PDB entry 3S2H | X-ray diffraction, 3.30 A resolution | chains A and E of the 12 polymer chains in the assembly

== Chain A ==
Molecule: DNA-directed RNA polymerase II subunit RPB1
From: Saccharomyces cerevisiae
Notes: EC 2.7.7.6
Reference sequence: P04050 (RPB1_YEAST); residues 1-1733 here = UniProt positions 1-1733
Sequence (1733 residues; row label = number of the first residue in the row):
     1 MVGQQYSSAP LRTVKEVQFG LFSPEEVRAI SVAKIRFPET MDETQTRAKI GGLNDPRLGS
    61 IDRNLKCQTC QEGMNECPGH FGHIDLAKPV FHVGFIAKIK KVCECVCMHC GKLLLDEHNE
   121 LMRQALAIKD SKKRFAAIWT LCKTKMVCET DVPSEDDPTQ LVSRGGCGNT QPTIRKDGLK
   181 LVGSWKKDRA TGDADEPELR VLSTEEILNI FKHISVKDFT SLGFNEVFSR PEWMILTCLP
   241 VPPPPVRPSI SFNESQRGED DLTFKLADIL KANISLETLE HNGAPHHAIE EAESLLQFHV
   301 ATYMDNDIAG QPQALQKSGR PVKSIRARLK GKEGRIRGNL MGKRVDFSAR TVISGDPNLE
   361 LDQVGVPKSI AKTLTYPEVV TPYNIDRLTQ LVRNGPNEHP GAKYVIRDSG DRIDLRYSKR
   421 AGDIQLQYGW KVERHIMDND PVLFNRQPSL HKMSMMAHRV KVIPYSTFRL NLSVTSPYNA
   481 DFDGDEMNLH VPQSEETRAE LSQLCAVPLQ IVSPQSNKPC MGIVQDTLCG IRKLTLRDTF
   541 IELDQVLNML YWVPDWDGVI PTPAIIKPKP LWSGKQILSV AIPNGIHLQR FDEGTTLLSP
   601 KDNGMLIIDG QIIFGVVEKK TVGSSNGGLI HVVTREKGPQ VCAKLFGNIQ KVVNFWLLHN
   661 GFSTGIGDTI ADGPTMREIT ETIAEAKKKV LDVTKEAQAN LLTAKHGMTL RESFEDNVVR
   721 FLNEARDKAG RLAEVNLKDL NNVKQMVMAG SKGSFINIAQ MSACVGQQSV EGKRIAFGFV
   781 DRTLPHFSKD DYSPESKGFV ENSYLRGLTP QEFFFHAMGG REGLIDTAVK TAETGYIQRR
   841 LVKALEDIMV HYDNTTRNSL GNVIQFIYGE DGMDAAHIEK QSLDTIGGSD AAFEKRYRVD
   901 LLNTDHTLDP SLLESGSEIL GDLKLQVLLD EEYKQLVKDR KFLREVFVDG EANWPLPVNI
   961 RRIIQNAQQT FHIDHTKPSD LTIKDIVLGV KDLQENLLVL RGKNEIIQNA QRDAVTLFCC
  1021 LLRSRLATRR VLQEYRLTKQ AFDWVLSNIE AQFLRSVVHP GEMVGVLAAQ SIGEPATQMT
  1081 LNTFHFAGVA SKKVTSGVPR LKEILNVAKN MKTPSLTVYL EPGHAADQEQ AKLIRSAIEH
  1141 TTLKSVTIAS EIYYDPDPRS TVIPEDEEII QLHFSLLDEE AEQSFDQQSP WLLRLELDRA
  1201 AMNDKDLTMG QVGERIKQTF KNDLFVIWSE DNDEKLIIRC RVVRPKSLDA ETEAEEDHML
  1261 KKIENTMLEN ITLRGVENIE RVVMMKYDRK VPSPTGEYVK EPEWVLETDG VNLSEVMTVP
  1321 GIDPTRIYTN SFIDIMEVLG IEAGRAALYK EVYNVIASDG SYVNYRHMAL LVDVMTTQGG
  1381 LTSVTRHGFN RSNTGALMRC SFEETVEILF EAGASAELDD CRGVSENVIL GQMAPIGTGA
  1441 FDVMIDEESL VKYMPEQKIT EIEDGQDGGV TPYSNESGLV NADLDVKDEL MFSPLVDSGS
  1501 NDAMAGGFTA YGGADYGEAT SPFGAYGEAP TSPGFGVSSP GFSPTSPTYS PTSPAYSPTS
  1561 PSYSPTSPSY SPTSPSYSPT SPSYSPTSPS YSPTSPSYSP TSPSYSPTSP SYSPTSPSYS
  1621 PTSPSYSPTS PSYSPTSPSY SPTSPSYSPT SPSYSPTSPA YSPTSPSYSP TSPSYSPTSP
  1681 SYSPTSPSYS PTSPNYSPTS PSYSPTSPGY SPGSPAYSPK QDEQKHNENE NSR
Disordered / not traced: 1-2, 155-160, 187-198, 1177-1186, 1244-1253, 1446-1733
UniProt features mapped onto this chain:
  - region: Pro-248 to Asp-260 (Lid loop), Asn-306 to Lys-323 (Rudder loop), Pro-810 to Glu-822 (Bridging helix)
  - binding site (Zn(2+)): Cys-67, Cys-70, Cys-77, His-80, Cys-107, Cys-110, Cys-148, Cys-167
  - binding site (Mg(2+)): Asp-481, Asp-483, Asp-485
  - modified residue: Thr-1471 (Phosphothreonine)
  - cross-link (Glycyl lysine isopeptide (Lys-Gly)): Lys-695 (interchain with G-Cter in ubiquitin), Lys-1246 (interchain with G-Cter in ubiquitin), Lys-1350 (interchain with G-Cter in ubiquitin)
Ion coordination: Zn2+ site 1: Cys-67, Cys-70, Cys-77, His-80; Zn2+ site 2: Cys-107, Cys-110, Cys-148, Cys-167; Mg2+: Asp-481, Asp-483, Asp-485 (shared with 1 residue of chain R)

== Chain E ==
Molecule: DNA-directed RNA polymerases I, II, and III subunit RPABC1
From: Saccharomyces cerevisiae
Reference sequence: P20434 (RPAB1_YEAST); residues 1-215 here = UniProt positions 1-215
Sequence (215 residues; each row starts with the number of its first residue):
     1 MDQENERNIS RLWRAFRTVK EMVKDRGYFI TQEEVELPLE DFKAKYCDSM GRPQRKMMSF
    61 QANPTEESIS KFPDMGSLWV EFCDEPSVGV KTMKTFVIHI QEKNFQTGIF VYQNNITPSA
   121 MKLVPSIPPA TIETFNEAAL VVNITHHELV PKHIRLSSDE KRELLKRYRL KESQLPRIQR
   181 ADPVALYLGL KRGEVVKIIR KSETSGRYAS YRICM
Disordered / not traced: 1

== How chain A and chain E interact ==
Residue-residue contacts (94; chain A residue first):
  Leu-121(A) / Lys-122(E)
  Asp-853(A) / Arg-169(E)  salt bridge
  Arg-857(A) / Tyr-168(E)  hydrogen bond (side chain-backbone)
  Arg-857(A) / Leu-170(E)
  Arg-857(A) / Gln-174(E)
  Gly-861(A) / Gln-174(E)
  Asn-862(A) / Ser-173(E)  hydrogen bond (side chain-backbone)
  Asn-862(A) / Gln-174(E)
  Val-863(A) / Leu-170(E)  hydrophobic
  Val-863(A) / Gln-174(E)  hydrogen bond (backbone-backbone)
  Val-863(A) / Pro-176(E)
  Gln-865(A) / Tyr-208(E)
  Phe-866(A) / Tyr-168(E)
  Phe-866(A) / Pro-176(E)
  Phe-866(A) / Tyr-208(E)  hydrogen bond (backbone-side chain)
  Phe-866(A) / Tyr-211(E)  hydrophobic
  Ile-867(A) / Tyr-208(E)  hydrophobic
  Gly-869(A) / Thr-204(E)  hydrogen bond (backbone-side chain)
  Glu-870(A) / Arg-200(E)  salt bridge
  Glu-870(A) / Ser-202(E)  hydrogen bond
  Glu-870(A) / Thr-204(E)
  Glu-870(A) / Ser-205(E)  hydrogen bond (backbone-side chain)
  Glu-870(A) / Tyr-208(E)
  Asp-871(A) / Thr-204(E)
  Phe-942(A) / Lys-201(E)
  Phe-942(A) / Gly-206(E)
  Phe-942(A) / Arg-207(E)
  Val-946(A) / Lys-201(E)
  Val-946(A) / Gly-206(E)
  Phe-947(A) / Glu-203(E)
  Trp-954(A) / Glu-203(E)
  Asn-1004(A) / Arg-167(E)
  Ile-1006(A) / Glu-163(E)
  Ile-1006(A) / Leu-164(E)  hydrophobic
  Ile-1006(A) / Arg-167(E)
  Ile-1006(A) / Tyr-211(E)
  Ile-1007(A) / Tyr-168(E)
  Ala-1010(A) / Tyr-168(E)
  Asp-1013(A) / Ser-205(E)
  Asp-1013(A) / Arg-207(E)
  Ala-1014(A) / Ser-205(E)
  Thr-1016(A) / Ser-205(E)
  Thr-1016(A) / Arg-207(E)
  Leu-1017(A) / Glu-203(E)
  Leu-1017(A) / Thr-204(E)
  Leu-1017(A) / Ser-205(E)  hydrogen bond (backbone-backbone)
  Leu-1017(A) / Gly-206(E)
  Met-1317(A) / Val-142(E)  hydrophobic
  Thr-1318(A) / Arg-11(E)  hydrogen bond
  Thr-1318(A) / Arg-14(E)
  Thr-1318(A) / Ala-138(E)
  Thr-1318(A) / Val-141(E)
  Thr-1318(A) / Val-142(E)
  Pro-1324(A) / Val-142(E)  hydrophobic
  Pro-1324(A) / His-147(E)  hydrogen bond (backbone-side chain)
  Thr-1325(A) / His-146(E)  hydrogen bond (side chain-backbone)
  Thr-1325(A) / His-147(E)  hydrogen bond (backbone-side chain)
  Thr-1325(A) / Glu-148(E)  hydrogen bond (backbone-backbone)
  Arg-1326(A) / His-147(E)
  Arg-1326(A) / Glu-148(E)
  Ile-1327(A) / His-147(E)  hydrogen bond (backbone-side chain)
  Glu-1337(A) / Pro-183(E)
  Val-1338(A) / Ile-144(E)
  Val-1338(A) / Pro-183(E)
  Leu-1339(A) / Ile-144(E)
  Leu-1339(A) / His-147(E)
  Leu-1339(A) / Val-150(E)  hydrophobic
  Leu-1339(A) / Val-184(E)
  Gly-1340(A) / Asp-182(E)
  Gly-1340(A) / Pro-183(E)
  Ile-1341(A) / Asp-182(E)  hydrogen bond (backbone-side chain)
  Ile-1341(A) / Arg-212(E)
  Glu-1342(A) / Pro-151(E)
  Glu-1342(A) / His-153(E)
  Glu-1342(A) / Ile-198(E)
  Glu-1342(A) / Arg-200(E)  salt bridge
  Glu-1342(A) / Ser-210(E)
  Glu-1342(A) / Arg-212(E)  salt bridge
  Ala-1343(A) / Leu-149(E)
  Arg-1345(A) / Arg-200(E)
  Ala-1346(A) / Leu-149(E)  hydrophobic
  Tyr-1349(A) / Glu-203(E)  hydrogen bond
  Tyr-1365(A) / Glu-203(E)
  Tyr-1365(A) / Thr-204(E)
  Arg-1366(A) / Thr-204(E)
  Asp-1373(A) / Arg-200(E)  salt bridge
  Thr-1376(A) / Arg-212(E)  hydrogen bond (backbone-side chain)
  Thr-1377(A) / Pro-176(E)
  Thr-1377(A) / Arg-177(E)  hydrogen bond (backbone-backbone)
  Thr-1377(A) / Arg-212(E)
  Gln-1378(A) / Arg-177(E)
  Gln-1378(A) / Met-215(E)
  Gly-1379(A) / Arg-177(E)
  Gly-1379(A) / Gln-179(E)
Interface residues without a listed pair, chain A (55 interface residues in all): Leu-860, Glu-945, Leu-956, Val-1015, Val-1319, Tyr-1328, Met-1336, Gly-1380
Interface residues without a listed pair, chain E (45 interface residues in all): Leu-175, Ile-178, Ala-209

== In short ==
55 residues of chain A face 45 of chain E across their interface; the contacts include 18 hydrogen bonds and 5
salt bridges. Polar contacts include Asp-853(A)/Arg-169(E), Glu-870(A)/Arg-200(E) and Glu-1342(A)/Arg-200(E).
UniProt lists 8 Zn2+-binding residues and 3 Mg2+-binding residues on chain A.
Here chain A is DNA-directed RNA polymerase II subunit RPB1 and chain E is DNA-directed RNA polymerases I, II,
and III subunit RPABC1, both from Saccharomyces cerevisiae. Entry 3S2H (RNA Polymerase II Initiation Complex
with a 6-nt RNA containing a 2[prime]-iodo ATP) was determined by X-ray diffraction (same publication as 3RZD,
3RZO, 3S14, 3S15, 3S16, 3S17 and 5 further entries).
